9F0O - chains G and I of the 12 polymer chains in the assembly; structure by electron microscopy, 2.30 A resolution.

# Chain G
Molecule: Histone H2A type 1
Source organism: Xenopus laevis
Reference sequence: P06897 (H2A1_XENLA); residues 10-119 here correspond to UniProt positions 11-120 (UniProt number = residue number + 1)
Amino-acid sequence (110 residues; each row starts with the number of its first residue):
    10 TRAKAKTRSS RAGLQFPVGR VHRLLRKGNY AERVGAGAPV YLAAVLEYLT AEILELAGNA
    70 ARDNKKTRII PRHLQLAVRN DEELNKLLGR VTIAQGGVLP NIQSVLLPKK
Sequence notes: conflict Arg99 (Gly100 in P06897)
UniProt features mapped onto this chain:
  - modified residue: Lys36 (N6-(2-hydroxyisobutyryl)lysine), Lys74 (N6-(2-hydroxyisobutyryl)lysine), Lys75 (N6-(2-hydroxyisobutyryl)lysine), Lys95 (N6-(2-hydroxyisobutyryl)lysine), Gln104 (N5-methylglutamine), Lys118 (N6-(2-hydroxyisobutyryl)lysine)
  - cross-link (Glycyl lysine isopeptide (Lys-Gly)): Lys13 (interchain with G-Cter in ubiquitin), Lys15 (interchain with G-Cter in ubiquitin), Lys119 (interchain with G-Cter in ubiquitin)

# Chain I
Molecule: 601 wisdom DNA
Sequence (147 nucleotides; row label = number of the first residue in the row; numbers below 1 keep their minus sign (DT-74 is residue -74)):
   -74 TATCGAGAAT CCCGGTGCCG AGGCCGCTCA ATTGGTCGTA GACAGCTCTA GCACCGCTTA
   -14 AACGCACGTA CGCGCTGTCC CCCGCGTTTT AACCGCCAAG GGGATTACTC CCTAGTCTCC
    46 AGGCACGTGT CAGATATATA CATCCGA

# How chain G and chain I interact
Residue-residue contacts (18; chain G residue first):
  Arg11(G) - DT43(I)  hydrogen bond to the base
  Arg11(G) - DC44(I)  hydrogen bond to the base
  Thr16(G) - DG47(I)  sugar contact
  Arg29(G) - DG48(I)  hydrogen bond to the phosphate
  Arg29(G) - DC49(I)  salt bridge to the phosphate
  Arg42(G) - DT38(I)  hydrogen bond to the sugar
  Arg42(G) - DA39(I)  phosphate contact
  Val43(G) - DT38(I)  sugar contact
  Val43(G) - DA39(I)  hydrogen bond to the phosphate
  Gly44(G) - DT38(I)  phosphate contact
  Ala45(G) - DT38(I)  hydrogen bond to the phosphate
  Lys75(G) - DG58(I)  phosphate contact
  Lys75(G) - DA59(I)  salt bridge to the phosphate
  Thr76(G) - DA57(I)  hydrogen bond to the phosphate
  Thr76(G) - DG58(I)  hydrogen bond to the phosphate
  Arg77(G) - DA57(I)  hydrogen bond to the sugar
  Arg77(G) - DG58(I)  hydrogen bond to the phosphate
  Lys119(G) - DC69(I)  salt bridge to the phosphate
Other interface residues (no listed pair), chain G (16 interface residues in all): Lys13, Pro26, His31, Arg35, Glu41
Other interface residues (no listed pair), chain I (13 interface residues in all): DC37, DA46

# Overview
The interface between chain G and chain I involves 16 residues on one side and 13 on the other, with 10
hydrogen bonds and 3 salt bridges. Polar contacts include Arg11(G)-DT43(I), Arg11(G)-DC44(I) and
Arg42(G)-DT38(I).
Chain G is Histone H2A type 1 (Xenopus laevis) and chain I is 601 wisdom DNA; the structure, The molecular
basis and modulation of lamin-specific chromatin interaction, was determined by electron microscopy.
